PDB entry 6EF2 | electron microscopy, 4.27 A resolution (low resolution: residue-level contacts below are approximate; hydrogen-bond / salt-bridge calls are withheld) | chains A and B of the 14 polymer chains in the assembly

# Chain A
Molecule: Proteasome subunit alpha type-1
Organism: Saccharomyces cerevisiae (strain ATCC 204508 / S288c)
Notes: EC 3.4.25.1
UniProtKB: P21243 (PSA1_YEAST); numbering as in UniProt (aligned over 10-247)
Sequence (238 residues; row label = number of the first residue in the row):
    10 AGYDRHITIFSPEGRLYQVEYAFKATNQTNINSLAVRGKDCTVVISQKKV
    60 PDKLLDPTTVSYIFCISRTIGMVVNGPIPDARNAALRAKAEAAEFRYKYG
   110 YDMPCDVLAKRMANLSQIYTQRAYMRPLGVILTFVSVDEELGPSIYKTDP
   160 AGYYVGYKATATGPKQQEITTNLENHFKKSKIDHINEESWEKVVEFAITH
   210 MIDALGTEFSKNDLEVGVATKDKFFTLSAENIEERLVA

# Chain B
Molecule: Proteasome subunit alpha type-2
Organism: Saccharomyces cerevisiae (strain ATCC 204508 / S288c)
Notes: EC 3.4.25.1
UniProtKB: P23639 (PSA2_YEAST); numbering as in UniProt (aligned over 1-249)
Sequence (249 residues; row label = number of the first residue in the row):
     1 MTDRYSFSLTTFSPSGKLGQIDYALTAVKQGVTSLGIKATNGVVIATEKK
    51 SSSPLAMSETLSKVSLLTPDIGAVYSGMGPDYRVLVDKSRKVAHTSYKRI
   101 YGEYPPTKLLVSEVAKIMQEATQSGGVRPFGVSLLIAGHDEFNGFSLYQV
   151 DPSGSYFPWKATAIGKGSVAAKTFLEKRWNDELELEDAIHIALLTLKESV
   201 EGEFNGDTIELAIIGDENPDLLGYTGIPTDKGPRFRKLTSQEINDRLEA
Curated features (UniProtKB/Swiss-Prot):
  - cross-link: Lys108 (Glycyl lysine isopeptide (Lys-Gly) (interchain with G-Cter in ubiquitin))

# Interface between chain A and chain B
Contacting residue pairs (39):
  Tyr12(A) - Ser6(B)
  Thr17(A) - Gln20(B)
  Thr17(A) - Gly126(B)
  Thr17(A) - Val127(B)
  Thr17(A) - Arg128(B)
  Ile18(A) - Phe7(B)
  Ile18(A) - Gln20(B)
  Phe19(A) - Gln20(B)
  Phe19(A) - Arg128(B)
  Ser20(A) - Tyr23(B)
  Pro21(A) - Tyr23(B)
  Pro21(A) - Thr26(B)
  Glu22(A) - Thr26(B)
  Glu22(A) - Gln30(B)
  Lys119(A) - Arg83(B)
  Ala122(A) - Arg83(B)
  Asn123(A) - Arg83(B)
  Asn123(A) - Val84(B)
  Gln126(A) - Pro80(B)
  Gln126(A) - Asp81(B)
  Gln126(A) - Val84(B)
  Thr129(A) - Arg128(B)
  Gln130(A) - Val127(B)
  Gln130(A) - Arg128(B)
  Gln130(A) - Phe130(B)
  Gly161(A) - Pro80(B)
  Gly161(A) - Arg83(B)
  Tyr162(A) - Pro80(B)
  Tyr163(A) - Arg83(B)
  Gly165(A) - Ala56(B)
  Gly165(A) - Met57(B)
  Gly165(A) - Thr60(B)
  Tyr166(A) - Ser53(B)
  Tyr166(A) - Leu55(B)
  Tyr166(A) - Ala56(B)
  Tyr166(A) - Met57(B)
  Lys167(A) - Leu55(B)
  Lys167(A) - Met57(B)
  Ala168(A) - Leu55(B)
Other interface residues (no listed pair), chain A (26 interface residues in all): Gly23, Arg131, Tyr155, Ala160, Val164, Glu183
Other interface residues (no listed pair), chain B (25 interface residues in all): Ala24, Ala27, Leu61, Met78, Asp87, Pro129

# In short
The interface between chain A and chain B involves 26 residues on one side and 25 on the other.
Here chain A is Proteasome subunit alpha type-1 and chain B is Proteasome subunit alpha type-2, both from
Saccharomyces cerevisiae (strain ATCC 204508 / S288c). Entry 6EF2 (Yeast 26S proteasome bound to ubiquitinated
substrate (5T motor state)) was determined by electron microscopy, deposited together with 6EF0 and 6EF1.
